PDB entry 1UPC | X-ray diffraction, 2.45 A resolution | chains A and D of the 4 polymer chains in the assembly

[Chain A (and D)]
Molecule: Carboxyethylarginine synthase
Organism: Streptomyces clavuligerus
Notes: chain D of this document is another copy of the same molecule, construct and numbering; everything in this record applies to it too
UniProtKB: Q9LCV9 (Q9LCV9); numbering as in UniProt (aligned over 1-573)
Amino-acid sequence (573 residues; each row starts with the number of its first residue):
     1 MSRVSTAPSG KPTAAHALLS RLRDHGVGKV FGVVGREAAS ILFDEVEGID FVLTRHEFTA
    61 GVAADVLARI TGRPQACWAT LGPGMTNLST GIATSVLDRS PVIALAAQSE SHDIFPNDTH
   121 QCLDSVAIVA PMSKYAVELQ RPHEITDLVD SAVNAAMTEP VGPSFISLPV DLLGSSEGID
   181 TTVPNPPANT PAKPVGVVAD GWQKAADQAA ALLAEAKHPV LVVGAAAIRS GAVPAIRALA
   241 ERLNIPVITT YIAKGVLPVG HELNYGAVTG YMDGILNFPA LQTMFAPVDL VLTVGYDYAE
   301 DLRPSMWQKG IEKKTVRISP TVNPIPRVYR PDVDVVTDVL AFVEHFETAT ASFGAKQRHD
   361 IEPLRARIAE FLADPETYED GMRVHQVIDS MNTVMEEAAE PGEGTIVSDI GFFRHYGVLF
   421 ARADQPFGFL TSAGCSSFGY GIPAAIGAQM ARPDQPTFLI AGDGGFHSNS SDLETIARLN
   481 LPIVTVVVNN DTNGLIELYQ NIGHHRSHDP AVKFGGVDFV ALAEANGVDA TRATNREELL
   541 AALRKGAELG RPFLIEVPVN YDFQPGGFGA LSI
Disordered / not traced: 1-11, 182-183, 573
Curated features (UniProtKB/Swiss-Prot):
  - binding site (substrate): Tyr271, Asp301, Arg414, His415, Leu571
  - binding site (thiamine diphosphate): Ile410 to Phe413, Ser436 to Phe438, Gly464, Gly465, Asn490 to Leu495, Tyr561
  - binding site (Mg(2+)): Asp463, Asn490, Thr492

[Chain A / chain D interface]
Residue-residue contacts - 7 pairs, chain A then chain D:
  Ser111(A) - Arg141(D)  hydrogen bond (backbone-side chain)
  His112(A) - Arg141(D)
  His112(A) - Glu144(D)
  Gln140(A) - Gln140(D)
  Arg141(A) - Ser111(D)  hydrogen bond (side chain-backbone)
  Arg141(A) - His112(D)
  Glu144(A) - His112(D)
Also at the interface, not in a pair above, chain A (6 interface residues in all): Glu138

[In short]
The interface between chain A and chain D involves 6 residues on one side and 5 on the other; the contacts
include 2 hydrogen bonds. The hydrogen-bonded pair is Ser111(A)-Arg141(D).
Chain A and chain D are both Carboxyethylarginine synthase (Streptomyces clavuligerus); the structure,
Carboxyethylarginine synthase from Streptomyces clavuligerus, was determined by X-ray diffraction together
with 1UPA and 1UPB from the same study.
